6JFZ - chains A and D of the 4 polymer chains in the assembly; structure by electron microscopy, 7.60 A resolution (low resolution: residue-level contacts below are approximate; hydrogen-bond / salt-bridge calls are withheld).

== Chain A (and D) ==
Protein: Glutamate receptor ionotropic, kainate 3
Organism: Rattus norvegicus
Notes: chain D of this document is another copy of the same molecule, construct and numbering; everything in this record applies to it too
UniProtKB: P42264 (GRIK3_RAT); residues 1-809 here correspond to UniProt positions 32-840 (UniProt number = residue number + 31)
Amino-acid sequence (809 residues; each row starts with the number of its first residue):
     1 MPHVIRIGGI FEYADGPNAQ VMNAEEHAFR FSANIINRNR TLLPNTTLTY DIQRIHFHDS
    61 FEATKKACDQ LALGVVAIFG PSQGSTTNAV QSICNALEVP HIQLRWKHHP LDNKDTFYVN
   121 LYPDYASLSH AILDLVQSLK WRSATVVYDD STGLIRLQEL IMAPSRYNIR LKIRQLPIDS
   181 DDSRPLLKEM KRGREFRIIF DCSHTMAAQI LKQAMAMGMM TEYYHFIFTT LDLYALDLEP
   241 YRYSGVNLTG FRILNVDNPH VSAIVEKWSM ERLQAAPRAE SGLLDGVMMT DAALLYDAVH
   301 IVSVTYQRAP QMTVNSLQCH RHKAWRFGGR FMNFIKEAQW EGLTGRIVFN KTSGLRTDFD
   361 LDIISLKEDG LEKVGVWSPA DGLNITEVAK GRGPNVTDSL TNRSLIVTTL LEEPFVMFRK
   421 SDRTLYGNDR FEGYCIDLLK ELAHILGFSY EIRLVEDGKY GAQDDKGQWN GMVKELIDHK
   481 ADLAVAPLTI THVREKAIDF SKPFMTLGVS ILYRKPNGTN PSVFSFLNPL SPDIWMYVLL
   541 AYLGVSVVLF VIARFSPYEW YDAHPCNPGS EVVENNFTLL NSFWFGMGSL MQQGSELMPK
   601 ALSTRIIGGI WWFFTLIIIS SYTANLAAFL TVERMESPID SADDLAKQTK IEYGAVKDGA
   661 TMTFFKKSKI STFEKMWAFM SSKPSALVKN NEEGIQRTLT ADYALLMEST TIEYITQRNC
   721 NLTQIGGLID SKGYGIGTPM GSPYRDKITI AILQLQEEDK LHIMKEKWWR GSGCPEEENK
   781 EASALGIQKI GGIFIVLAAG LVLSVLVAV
Unresolved in the structure: 1-2, 275-285, 386-400, 555-601, 772-787 (chain D: 1-2, 275-285, 386-400, 555-600, 772-787)
Cystine bridges: Cys-68/Cys-319
Construct notes: engineered mutation Thr-86 (Cys117 in P42264), Thr-305 (Cys336 in P42264), Val-547 (Cys578 in P42264)
UniProt features mapped onto this chain:
  - binding site (L-glutamate): Pro-487, Thr-489, Arg-494, Ala-660, Thr-661, Glu-708
  - glycosylation (N-linked (GlcNAc...) asparagine): Asn-39, Asn-45, Asn-247, Asn-350, Asn-384, Asn-395, Asn-402, Asn-517, Asn-520, Asn-721
What the authors report for this chain:
  - post-translational modification sites: Asn-395 (proposed by the authors, not directly observed)
  - post-translational modification sites: Asn-721
  - mutagenesis - Y744L/R745G: abolished signaling

== Chain A / chain D interface ==
Pairs across the interface (24; chain A residue first):
  Leu-626(A) / Ser-620(D)
  Leu-626(A) / Ser-621(D)
  Leu-626(A) / Ala-624(D)
  Ala-627(A) / Ala-624(D)
  Leu-630(A) / Ala-624(D)
  Leu-630(A) / Asn-625(D)
  Arg-634(A) / Val-632(D)
  Asp-643(A) / Thr-649(D)
  Lys-669(A) / Lys-675(D)
  Ile-670(A) / Lys-675(D)
  Asp-730(A) / Lys-683(D)
  Ser-731(A) / Ser-682(D)
  Ser-731(A) / Lys-683(D)
  Gln-788(A) / Ile-534(D)
  Ile-793(A) / Phe-614(D)
  Phe-794(A) / Phe-614(D)
  Leu-797(A) / Ile-610(D)
  Leu-797(A) / Phe-614(D)
  Gly-800(A) / Ile-607(D)
  Leu-803(A) / Ser-603(D)
  Leu-803(A) / Ile-607(D)
  Ser-804(A) / Ser-603(D)
  Ser-804(A) / Thr-604(D)
  Val-807(A) / Ser-603(D)
Other interface residues (no listed pair), chain A (23 interface residues in all): Thr-631, Thr-672, Ile-729, Lys-789, Ile-790, Leu-801
Other interface residues (no listed pair), chain D (19 interface residues in all): Pro-529, Trp-611, Ala-628, Ala-646

== In short ==
The interface between chain A and chain D involves 23 residues on one side and 19 on the other. Curated
annotation (UniProt) lists 6 L-glutamate-binding residues on chain A. The paper reports that Y744L/R745G of
chain A abolish signaling; modification sites Asn-395(A) and Asn-721(A).
Chain A and chain D are both Glutamate receptor ionotropic, kainate 3 (Rattus norvegicus); the structure,
GluK3 receptor complex with UBP310, was determined by electron microscopy (same publication as 6JFY and 6JMV).
